7SJ8 - chains J and F of the 12 polymer chains in the assembly; structure by electron microscopy, 3.60 A resolution.

Chain J:
Protein: Tubulin alpha-1B chain
Source organism: Homo sapiens
Reference sequence: P68363 (TBA1B_HUMAN); numbering as in UniProt; present here: 1-37, 43-451
Amino-acid sequence (457 residues; row label = number of the first residue in the row; note: 2 numbers in that range are skipped by the numbering (no residue carries them; nothing is unmodelled there); a row labelled like 37A-37H holds insertion residues (37A, then the next letters in order)):
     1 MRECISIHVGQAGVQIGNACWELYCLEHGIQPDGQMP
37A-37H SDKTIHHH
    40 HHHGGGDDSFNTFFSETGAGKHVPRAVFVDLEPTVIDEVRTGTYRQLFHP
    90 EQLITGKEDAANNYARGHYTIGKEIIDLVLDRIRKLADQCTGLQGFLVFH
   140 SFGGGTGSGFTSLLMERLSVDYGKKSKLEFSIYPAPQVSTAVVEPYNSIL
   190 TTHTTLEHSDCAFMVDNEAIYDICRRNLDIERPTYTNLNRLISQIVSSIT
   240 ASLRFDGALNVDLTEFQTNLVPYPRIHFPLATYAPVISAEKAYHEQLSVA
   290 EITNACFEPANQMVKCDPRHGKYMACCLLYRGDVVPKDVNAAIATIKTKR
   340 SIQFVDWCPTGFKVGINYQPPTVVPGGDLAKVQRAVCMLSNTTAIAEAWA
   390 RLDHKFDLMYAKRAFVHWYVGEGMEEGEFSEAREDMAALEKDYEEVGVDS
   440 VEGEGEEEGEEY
Unresolved in the structure: 37A-37H, 43-46, 442-451
Construct notes: insertion (37F-37H, 40-42)
Curated features (UniProtKB/Swiss-Prot):
  - motif: Met-1 to Cys-4 (MREC motif)
  - active site: Glu-254
  - binding site (GTP): Gly-10, Gln-11, Ala-12, Gln-15, Glu-71, Ala-99, Ser-140, Gly-143, Gly-144, Thr-145, Gly-146, Thr-179, Glu-183, Asn-206, Tyr-224, Asn-228, Leu-252
  - binding site (Mg(2+)): Glu-71
  - site: Tyr-451 (Involved in polymerization)
  - modified residue: Lys-37C (N6,N6,N6-trimethyllysine), Ser-48 (Phosphoserine), Ser-232 (Phosphoserine), Tyr-282 (3'-nitrotyrosine), Arg-339 (Omega-N-methylarginine), Ser-439 (Phosphoserine), Glu-443 (5-glutamyl polyglutamate), Glu-445 (5-glutamyl polyglutamate), Tyr-451 (3'-nitrotyrosine)
  - cross-link (Glycyl lysine isopeptide (Lys-Gly)): Lys-326 (interchain with G-Cter in ubiquitin), Lys-370 (interchain with G-Cter in ubiquitin)
  - mutagenesis: Glu-254 (E254A: Abolished GTPase activity; microtubules have an expanded lattice with a negative twist and display high binding to microtubule-end binding proteins such as MAPRE3 ...)
Bound ions: Mg2+: Glu-71 (together with GTP)
Ligand contacts: GTP (guanosine-5'-triphosphate): Gly-10, Gln-11, Ala-12, Gln-15, Glu-71, Asp-98, Ala-99, Ala-100, Asn-101, Ser-140, Gly-142, Gly-143, Gly-144, Thr-145, Gly-146, Ile-171, Thr-179, Glu-183, Asn-206, Tyr-224, Leu-227, Asn-228, Ile-231
Reported in the primary citation:
  - catalytic residues: Glu-254 (citing earlier work)

Chain F:
Protein: Tubulin beta-3 chain
Source organism: Homo sapiens
Reference sequence: Q13509 (TBB3_HUMAN); numbering as in UniProt (aligned over 1-450)
Amino-acid sequence (456 residues; each row starts with the number of its first residue):
     1 MREIVHIQAGQCGNQIGAKFWEVISDEHGIDPSGNYVGDSDLQLERISVY
    51 YNEASSHKYVPRAILVDLEPGTMDSVRSGAFGHLFRPDNFIFGQSGAGNN
   101 WAKGHYTEGAELVDSVLDVVRKECENCDCLQGFQLTHSLGGGTGSGMGTL
   151 LISKVREEYPDRIMNTFSVVPSPKVSDTVVEPYNATLSIHQLVENTDETY
   201 CIDNEALYDICFRTLKLATPTYGDLNHLVSATMSGVTTSLRFPGQLNADL
   251 RKLAVNMVPFPRLHFFMPGFAPLTARGSQQYRALTVPELTQQMFDAKNMM
   301 AACDPRHGRYLTVATVFRGRMSMKEVDEQMLAIQSKNSSYFVEWIPNNVK
   351 VAVCDIPPRGLKMSSTFIGNSTAIQELFKRISEQFTAMFRRKAFLHWYTG
   401 EGMDEMEFTEAESNMNDLVSEYQQYQDATAEEEGEMYEDDEEESEAQGPK
   451 ENLYFQ
Unresolved in the structure: 430-456
Construct notes: expression tag (451-456)
Curated features (UniProtKB/Swiss-Prot):
  - motif: Met-1 to Ile-4 (MREI motif)
  - binding site (GDP): Gly-10, Gln-11, Cys-12, Gln-15, Asn-99, Ser-138, Gly-142, Thr-143, Gly-144, Asp-177, Asn-204, Tyr-222, Asn-226
  - binding site (GTP): Gln-11, Glu-69, Ser-138, Gly-142, Thr-143, Gly-144, Asn-204, Asn-226
  - binding site (Mg(2+)): Glu-69
  - modified residue: Ser-172 (Phosphoserine), Glu-438 (5-glutamyl polyglutamate), Ser-444 (Phosphoserine)
  - natural variant: Arg-62 (R62Q: In CFEOM3A), Thr-178 (T178M: In CDCBM1), Glu-205 (E205K: In CDCBM1), Arg-262 (R262C: In CFEOM3A; R262H: In CFEOM3A), Ala-302 (A302T: In CFEOM3A; A302V: In CDCBM1), Met-323 (M323V: In CDCBM1), Arg-380 (R380C: In CFEOM3A), Glu-410 (E410K: In CFEOM3A), Asp-417 (D417H: In CFEOM3A; D417N: In CFEOM3A)
Ligand contacts:
  - GDP (guanosine-5'-diphosphate): Gly-10, Gln-11, Cys-12, Gln-15, Asn-99, Ser-138, Gly-141, Gly-142, Thr-143, Gly-144, Val-169, Asp-177, Asn-204, Tyr-222, Asn-226
  - GTP (guanosine-5'-triphosphate): Gln-245, Leu-246, Lys-252

Interface between chain J and chain F:
Residue-residue contacts (67; chain J residue first):
  Gln-11(J) with Gly-244(F), hydrogen bond (side chain-backbone); Gln-245(F), hydrogen bond (side chain-backbone); Leu-246(F); Asn-247(F)
  Gln-15(J) with Gln-245(F), hydrogen bond (side chain-backbone)
  Thr-73(J) with Arg-2(F)
  Asp-76(J) with Arg-46(F), salt bridge
  Glu-77(J) with Leu-42(F); Pro-243(F)
  Lys-96(J) with Met-1(F); Arg-2(F)
  Glu-97(J) with Cys-129(F), hydrogen bond; Leu-130(F); Arg-162(F), salt bridge
  Asp-98(J) with Asp-249(F); Lys-252(F)
  Ala-100(J) with Arg-251(F); Lys-252(F); Val-255(F)
  Asn-101(J) with Lys-252(F); Asn-256(F); Lys-350(F)
  Arg-105(J) with Arg-251(F)
  Pro-175(J) with Asn-347(F), hydrogen bond (backbone-side chain)
  Gln-176(J) with Leu-331(F); Asn-347(F), hydrogen bond (backbone-side chain)
  Val-177(J) with Asp-327(F); Asn-347(F)
  Ser-178(J) with Asn-347(F), hydrogen bond; Val-349(F)
  Thr-179(J) with Leu-246(F); Val-349(F); Lys-350(F); Val-351(F), hydrogen bond (backbone-backbone)
  Ala-180(J) with Asn-347(F); Val-349(F); Lys-350(F)
  Val-181(J) with Asn-256(F); Lys-350(F)
  Tyr-210(J) with Lys-324(F); Asp-327(F), hydrogen bond
  Arg-214(J) with Lys-324(F)
  Glu-220(J) with Lys-324(F)
  Arg-221(J) with Ser-322(F), hydrogen bond (backbone-side chain); Glu-325(F), salt bridge
  Pro-222(J) with Ser-322(F); Met-323(F), hydrogen bond (backbone-backbone); Lys-324(F)
  Thr-223(J) with Met-321(F)
  Tyr-224(J) with Gln-245(F)
  Lys-394(J) with Pro-346(F)
  Leu-397(J) with Trp-344(F)
  Met-398(J) with Ile-345(F), hydrophobic
  Lys-401(J) with Phe-260(F); Trp-344(F); Ala-428(F); Thr-429(F)
  Phe-404(J) with Val-255(F); Asn-256(F); Pro-259(F), hydrogen bond (backbone-backbone)
  His-406(J) with Val-258(F); Pro-259(F), hydrogen bond (side chain-backbone); Phe-260(F); Pro-261(F)
  Trp-407(J) with Ala-254(F); Val-255(F); Val-258(F), hydrogen bond (side chain-backbone)
Interface residues without a listed pair, chain J (37 interface residues in all): Glu-71, Pro-72, Thr-80, Arg-402, Ala-403
Interface residues without a listed pair, chain F (43 interface residues in all): Glu-45, Asp-128, Met-257, Thr-312, Asn-348

In short:
37 residues of chain J face 43 of chain F across their interface; the contacts include 14 hydrogen bonds and 3
salt bridges. Polar contacts include Asp-76(J)/Arg-46(F), Glu-97(J)/Arg-162(F) and Arg-221(J)/Glu-325(F). GTP
is bound between chain J and chain F. Ligands of chain F: GDP. The paper reports the catalytic residue
Glu-254(J).
Here chain J is Tubulin alpha-1B chain and chain F is Tubulin beta-3 chain, both from Homo sapiens. Entry 7SJ8
(13pf wildtype microtubule from recombinant human tubulin decorated with kinesin) was determined by electron
microscopy, deposited together with 7SJ7, 7SJ9 and 7SJA.
